PDB entry 6GK7 | X-ray diffraction, 2.95 A resolution | chains H and A of the 3 polymer chains in the assembly

# Chain H
Name: Human fab antibody fragment of cbtau-27.1(s31y, T100I)
Source organism: Homo sapiens
Notes: fragment: fab antibody fragment; antibody fragment or engineered binder
Chain sequence (223 residues; each row starts with the number of its first residue):
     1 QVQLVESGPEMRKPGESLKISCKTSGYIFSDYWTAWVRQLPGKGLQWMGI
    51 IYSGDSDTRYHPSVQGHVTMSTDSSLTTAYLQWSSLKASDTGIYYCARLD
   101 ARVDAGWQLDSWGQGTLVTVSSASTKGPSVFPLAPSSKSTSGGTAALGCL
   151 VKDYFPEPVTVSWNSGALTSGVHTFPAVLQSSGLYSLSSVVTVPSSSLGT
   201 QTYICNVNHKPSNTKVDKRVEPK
Cystine bridges: Cys-22/Cys-96, Cys-149/Cys-205

# Chain A
Name: Human tau peptide A8119 residues 299-318
Notes: fragment: fab antibody fragment
Chain sequence (11 residues; each row starts with the number of its first residue):
   308 IVYKPVDLSKV

# How chain H and chain A interact
Pairs across the interface (17; chain H residue first):
  Trp-33(H) / Leu-315(A)  hydrogen bond (side chain-backbone)
  Trp-33(H) / Lys-317(A)
  Ile-50(H) / Leu-315(A)  hydrophobic
  Tyr-52(H) / Lys-317(A)
  Tyr-52(H) / Val-318(A)  hydrogen bond (side chain-backbone)
  Asp-55(H) / Lys-317(A)  salt bridge
  Asp-57(H) / Lys-317(A)  salt bridge
  Arg-59(H) / Val-313(A)
  Arg-59(H) / Leu-315(A)
  Ala-101(H) / Ser-316(A)
  Ala-101(H) / Lys-317(A)  hydrogen bond (backbone-backbone)
  Ala-101(H) / Val-318(A)  hydrogen bond (backbone-backbone)
  Arg-102(H) / Ser-316(A)
  Val-103(H) / Val-318(A)  hydrophobic
  Trp-107(H) / Val-313(A)
  Trp-107(H) / Asp-314(A)
  Trp-107(H) / Leu-315(A)
Other interface residues (no listed pair), chain H (12 interface residues in all): Ser-30, Leu-99
Interface features reported in the paper:
  - epitope / paratope residues, chain A: Leu-315(A), Lys-317(A)

# In short
Chain H and chain A form an interface of 12 and 6 residues respectively, with 4 hydrogen bonds and 2 salt
bridges. Polar pairs include Asp-55(H)/Lys-317(A), Asp-57(H)/Lys-317(A) and Trp-33(H)/Leu-315(A). From the
paper: epitope/paratope residues Leu-315(A) and Lys-317(A).
Chain H is Human fab antibody fragment of cbtau-27.1(s31y, T100I) (Homo sapiens) and chain A is Human tau
peptide A8119 residues 299-318; the structure, Crystal structure of anti-tau antibody dmCBTAU-27.1, double
mutant (S31Y, T100I) of CBTAU-27.1, in complex with Tau ..., was determined by X-ray diffraction together with
5ZV3, 6GK8, 6DCV and 6DCW from the same study.
